2A88 - chain A; structure by X-ray diffraction, 1.70 A resolution.

== Chain A ==
Molecule: Pantoate--beta-alanine ligase
Source organism: Mycobacterium tuberculosis
Notes: EC 6.3.2.1
Reference sequence: P0A5R0 (PANC_MYCTU); residue numbers follow UniProt; this construct covers 1-300
Sequence (300 residues; each row starts with the number of its first residue):
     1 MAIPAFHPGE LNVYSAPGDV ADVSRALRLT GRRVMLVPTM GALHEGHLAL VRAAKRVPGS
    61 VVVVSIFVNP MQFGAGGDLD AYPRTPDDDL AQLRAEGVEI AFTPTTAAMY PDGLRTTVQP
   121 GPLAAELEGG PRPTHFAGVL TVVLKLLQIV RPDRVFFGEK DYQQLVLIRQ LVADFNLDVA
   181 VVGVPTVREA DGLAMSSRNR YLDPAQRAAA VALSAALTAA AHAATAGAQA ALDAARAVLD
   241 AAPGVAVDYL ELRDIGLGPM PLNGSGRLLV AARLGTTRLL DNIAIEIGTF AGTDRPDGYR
Disordered / not traced: 1-2, 76-86, 290-300
Sequence notes: engineered mutation A2 (Thr in P0A5R0), G77 (Glu in P0A5R0)
From the paper describing this entry:
  - conformationally variable residues (order/disorder transition, side-chain flip): Q72, G76 to P86
  - mutagenesis - H44A (>1000-fold), H47A (>1000-fold), K160A (1000-fold): decreased catalytic activity (citing earlier work)

== Overview ==
The paper reports that H44A, H47A and K160A reduce catalytic activity; conformational variability at Q72 and
G76.
Chain A is Pantoate--beta-alanine ligase (Mycobacterium tuberculosis); the structure, Crystal structure of A
Pantothenate synthetase, apo enzyme in C2 space group, was determined by X-ray diffraction (same publication
as 2A7X, 2A84 and 2A86).
